Entry 4JYC (X-ray diffraction, 2.20 A resolution); this record covers chains A and D.

== Chain A (and D) ==
Molecule: Methylmalonyl-CoA mutase accessory protein
Source organism: Methylobacterium extorquens
Notes: chain D of this document is another copy of the same molecule, construct and numbering; everything in this record applies to it too
UniProt: C5AP93 (C5AP93_METEA); residues 1-329 here = UniProt positions 1-329
Sequence (337 residues; numbered 1 to 337; the number before each row is that of its first residue):
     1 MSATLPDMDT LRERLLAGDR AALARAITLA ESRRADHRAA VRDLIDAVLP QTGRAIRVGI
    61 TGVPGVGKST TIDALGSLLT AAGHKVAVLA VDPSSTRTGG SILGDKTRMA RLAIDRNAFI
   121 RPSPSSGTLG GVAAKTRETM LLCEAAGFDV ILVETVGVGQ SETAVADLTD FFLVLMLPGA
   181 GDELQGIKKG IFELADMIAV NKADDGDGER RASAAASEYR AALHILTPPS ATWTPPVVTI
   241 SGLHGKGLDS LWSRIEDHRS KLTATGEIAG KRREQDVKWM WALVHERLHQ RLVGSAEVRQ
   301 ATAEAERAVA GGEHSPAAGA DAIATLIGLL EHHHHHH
Not modelled in the structure: 1-5, 179-187, 204-205, 328-337 (chain D: 1-5, 99-106, 328-337)
Construct notes: engineered mutation Phe192 (Leu in C5AP93); expression tag (330-337)
Reported in the primary citation:
  - conformationally variable residues (side-chain flip): Asp182
  - mutagenesis - D182A, E183A, Q185A, K188A: unchanged binding to apo-MCM
  - mutagenesis - D182A, E183A, G186S, K188E: decreased catalytic activity
  - mutagenesis - G186S, K188E: unchanged binding to MCM
  - mutagenesis - Q185A, K188A: decreased catalytic activity on MCM

== Interface between chain A and chain D ==
Contacting residue pairs - 97 pairs, chain A then chain D:
  Arg42(A) - Ala317(D)
  Arg42(A) - Asp321(D)
  Ile45(A) - Ser315(D)
  Asp46(A) - His314(D)  salt bridge
  Asp46(A) - Ser315(D)  hydrogen bond
  Asp46(A) - Ala318(D)
  Leu49(A) - Gly312(D)
  Leu49(A) - Glu313(D)
  Leu49(A) - His314(D)
  Leu49(A) - Ser315(D)
  Glu138(A) - Ser315(D)  hydrogen bond
  Glu138(A) - Pro316(D)
  Glu138(A) - Ala317(D)  hydrogen bond (side chain-backbone)
  Lys189(A) - Phe192(D)
  Lys189(A) - Glu193(D)
  Gly190(A) - Glu193(D)
  Phe192(A) - Leu226(D)  hydrophobic
  Glu193(A) - Lys188(D)
  Glu193(A) - Lys189(D)
  Glu193(A) - Gly190(D)  hydrogen bond (side chain-backbone)
  Glu193(A) - Ile191(D)
  Glu193(A) - Phe192(D)  hydrogen bond (side chain-backbone)
  Glu193(A) - Glu193(D)  hydrogen bond (side chain-backbone)
  Leu194(A) - Lys189(D)
  Glu218(A) - Ile225(D)
  Ala221(A) - Ile225(D)  hydrophobic
  Ala222(A) - Ile225(D)  hydrophobic
  Ala222(A) - Leu226(D)  hydrophobic
  His224(A) - Leu184(D)
  Ile225(A) - Gly186(D)
  Ile225(A) - Ile187(D)  hydrogen bond (backbone-backbone)
  Ile225(A) - Glu218(D)
  Ile225(A) - Tyr219(D)  hydrophobic
  Ile225(A) - Ala222(D)  hydrophobic
  Ile225(A) - Leu223(D)  hydrophobic
  Leu226(A) - Ile187(D)
  Leu226(A) - Phe192(D)  hydrophobic
  Thr227(A) - Gln185(D)  hydrogen bond (side chain-backbone)
  Thr227(A) - Gly186(D)
  Thr227(A) - Ile187(D)  hydrogen bond (backbone-backbone)
  Thr227(A) - Lys189(D)
  Arg273(A) - Ala310(D)
  Asp276(A) - Val309(D)
  Asp276(A) - Pro316(D)
  Val277(A) - Glu306(D)
  Val277(A) - Val309(D)
  Val277(A) - Ala310(D)  hydrophobic
  Met280(A) - Glu306(D)
  Met280(A) - Val309(D)  hydrophobic
  Met280(A) - Pro316(D)
  Met280(A) - Gly319(D)
  Met280(A) - Ala320(D)
  Met280(A) - Ile323(D)  hydrophobic
  Trp281(A) - Leu292(D)  hydrophobic
  Trp281(A) - Glu306(D)  hydrogen bond
  Leu283(A) - Ala317(D)  hydrophobic
  Leu283(A) - Ala320(D)  hydrophobic
  Val284(A) - Leu288(D)  hydrophobic
  Val284(A) - Ala320(D)  hydrophobic
  His285(A) - His285(D)
  His285(A) - Leu288(D)
  Arg287(A) - Asp321(D)  salt bridge
  Arg287(A) - Ala324(D)
  Leu288(A) - Val284(D)  hydrophobic
  Leu292(A) - Trp281(D)  hydrophobic
  Glu306(A) - Val277(D)
  Glu306(A) - Met280(D)
  Glu306(A) - Trp281(D)  hydrogen bond
  Val309(A) - Asp276(D)
  Val309(A) - Val277(D)
  Val309(A) - Met280(D)  hydrophobic
  Ala310(A) - Arg273(D)
  Ala310(A) - Val277(D)  hydrophobic
  Gly312(A) - Leu49(D)
  Glu313(A) - Leu49(D)
  His314(A) - Asp46(D)  salt bridge
  His314(A) - Leu49(D)
  Ser315(A) - Ile45(D)
  Ser315(A) - Asp46(D)  hydrogen bond (backbone-side chain)
  Ser315(A) - Glu138(D)
  Pro316(A) - Glu138(D)
  Pro316(A) - Asp276(D)
  Pro316(A) - Met280(D)
  Ala317(A) - Arg42(D)
  Ala317(A) - Glu138(D)  hydrogen bond (backbone-side chain)
  Ala317(A) - Leu283(D)  hydrophobic
  Ala318(A) - Asp46(D)
  Gly319(A) - Met280(D)
  Ala320(A) - Met280(D)
  Ala320(A) - Leu283(D)  hydrophobic
  Ala320(A) - Val284(D)  hydrophobic
  Asp321(A) - Arg42(D)  salt bridge
  Asp321(A) - Arg287(D)  salt bridge
  Ile323(A) - Met280(D)  hydrophobic
  Ile323(A) - Trp281(D)  hydrophobic
  Ile323(A) - Val284(D)  hydrophobic
  Ala324(A) - Arg287(D)
Other interface residues (no listed pair), chain A (49 interface residues in all): Arg137, Leu141, Pro229, Trp279, Thr302, Ala305
Other interface residues (no listed pair), chain D (53 interface residues in all): Arg137, Leu141, Ala195, Trp279, Thr302, Ala305

== Summary ==
Chain A and chain D form an interface of 49 and 53 residues respectively; the contacts include 13 hydrogen
bonds and 5 salt bridges. Among the polar pairs are Asp46(A)-His314(D), Arg287(A)-Asp321(D) and
Asp321(A)-Arg42(D). From the paper: D182A, E183A and G186S of chain A, among others, reduce catalytic
activity; conformational variability at Asp182(A); 6 substitutions were tested in all.
Chain A and chain D are both Methylmalonyl-CoA mutase accessory protein (Methylobacterium extorquens); the
structure, MeaB, A Bacterial Homolog of MMAA, in its Apo form, was determined by X-ray diffraction (same
publication as 4JYB).
